Entry 4YD1 (X-ray diffraction, 1.75 A resolution); this record covers chains A and P of the 4 polymer chains in the assembly.

Chain A:
Name: DNA-directed DNA/RNA polymerase mu
Organism: Homo sapiens
Notes: EC 2.7.7.7
UniProtKB: Q9NP87 (DPOLM_HUMAN); residue numbers follow UniProt; this construct covers 134-397, 410-494
Sequence (354 residues; each row starts with the number of its first residue; note: 12 numbers in that range are skipped by the numbering (no residue carries them; nothing is unmodelled there)):
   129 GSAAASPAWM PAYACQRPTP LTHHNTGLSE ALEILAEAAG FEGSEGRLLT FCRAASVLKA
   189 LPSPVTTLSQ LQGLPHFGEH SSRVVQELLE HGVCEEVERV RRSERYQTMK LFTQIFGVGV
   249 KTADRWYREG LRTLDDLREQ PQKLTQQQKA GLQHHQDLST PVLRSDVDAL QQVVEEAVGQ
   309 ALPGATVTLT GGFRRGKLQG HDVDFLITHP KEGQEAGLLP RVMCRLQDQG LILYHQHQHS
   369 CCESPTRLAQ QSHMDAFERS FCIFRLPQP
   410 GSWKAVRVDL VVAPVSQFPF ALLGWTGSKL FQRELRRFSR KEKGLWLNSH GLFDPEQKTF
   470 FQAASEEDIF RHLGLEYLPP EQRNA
Not modelled in the structure: 129-137, 370-380
Differences from the reference sequence: expression tag (129-133); engineered mutation Gly410 (Pro in Q9NP87)
Ion coordination: Na+: Thr241, Ile243, Val246; Mg2+ site 1: Asp330, Asp332, Asp418 (together with DUP) (shared with DA4(P) of chain P); Mg2+ site 2: Asp330, Asp332 (together with DUP)
Residues lining bound ligands: DUP (2'-deoxyuridine 5'-alpha,beta-imido-triphosphate): Gly319, Gly320, Arg323, Lys325, Gly328, His329, Asp330, Asp332, Asp418, Gly433, Trp434, Thr435, Gly436, Ser437, Lys438, Gln441, Arg445
UniProt features mapped onto this chain:
  - region: Arg323 to Asp332 (Involved in ssDNA binding)
  - binding site (Mg(2+)): Asp330, Asp332, Asp418
  - site: Gly433 (Responsible for the low discrimination between dNTP and rNTP)
Reported in the primary citation:
  - binding site for the 10-nt DNA strand: His367, Ser368, Asp383

Chain P:
Molecule: 4-nt DNA strand
Sequence (4 nucleotides; numbered 1 to 4; the number before each row is that of its first residue):
     1 CGTA
Ion coordination: Mg2+: DA4 (together with DUP) (shared with Asp330(A), Asp332(A), Asp418(A) of chain A)

Chain A / chain P interface:
Contacting residue pairs (21):
  Phe244(A) - DT3(P)  phosphate contact
  Gly245(A) - DG2(P)  phosphate contact
  Gly245(A) - DT3(P)  hydrogen bond to the phosphate
  Val246(A) - DG2(P)  phosphate contact
  Val246(A) - DT3(P)  phosphate contact
  Gly247(A) - DG2(P)  hydrogen bond to the phosphate
  Lys249(A) - DC1(P)  phosphate contact
  Lys249(A) - DG2(P)  phosphate contact
  Thr250(A) - DC1(P)  hydrogen bond to the phosphate
  Thr250(A) - DG2(P)  hydrogen bond to the phosphate
  Gln275(A) - DT3(P)  sugar contact
  Asp332(A) - DA4(P)  phosphate contact
  Gln366(A) - DG2(P)  base contact
  Gln366(A) - DT3(P)  hydrogen bond to the base
  Arg387(A) - DT3(P)  hydrogen bond to the base
  Arg387(A) - DA4(P)  hydrogen bond to the base
  Phe389(A) - DT3(P)  sugar contact
  Phe389(A) - DA4(P)  sugar contact
  Arg416(A) - DA4(P)  salt bridge to the phosphate
  Asp418(A) - DA4(P)  phosphate contact
  Trp434(A) - DA4(P)  phosphate contact
Also at the interface, not in a pair above, chain A (18 interface residues in all): Ile243, Val248, His329, Asp330

Summary:
Chain A and chain P form an interface of 18 and 4 residues respectively, with 7 hydrogen bonds and 1 salt
bridge. Polar pairs include Gln366(A)-DT3(P), Arg387(A)-DT3(P) and Arg387(A)-DA4(P). Chain A binds compound
DUP. From the paper: a binding site for the 10-nt DNA strand at His367(A), Ser368(A) and Asp383(A).
Chain A is DNA-directed DNA/RNA polymerase mu (Homo sapiens) and chain P is a 4-nt DNA strand; the structure,
Ternary complex of human DNA Polymerase Mu with 2-nt gapped DNA substrate and an incoming nonhydrolyzable ...,
was determined by X-ray diffraction, deposited together with 4YCX and 4YD2.
